Entry 7MW4 (electron microscopy, 3.42 A resolution); this record covers chains E and B of the 9 polymer chains in the assembly.

== Chain E ==
Molecule: Fab of antibody clone 6, light chain
Organism: Homo sapiens
Notes: antibody fragment or engineered binder
Chain sequence (238 residues; each row starts with the number of its first residue):
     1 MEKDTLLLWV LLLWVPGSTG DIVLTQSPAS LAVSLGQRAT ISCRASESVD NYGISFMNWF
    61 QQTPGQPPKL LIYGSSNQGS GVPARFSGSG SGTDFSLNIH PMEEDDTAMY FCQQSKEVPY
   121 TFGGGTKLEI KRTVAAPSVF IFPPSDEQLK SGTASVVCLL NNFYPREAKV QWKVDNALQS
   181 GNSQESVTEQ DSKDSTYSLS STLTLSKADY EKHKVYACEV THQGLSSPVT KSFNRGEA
Disordered / not traced: 1-21, 237-238
Disulfides: C43-C112, C158-C218

== Chain B ==
Molecule: Spike glycoprotein
Organism: Severe acute respiratory syndrome coronavirus 2
Reference sequence: P0DTC2 (SPIKE_SARS2); residues 1-1208 here = UniProt positions 1-1208
Chain sequence (1288 residues; numbered 1 to 1288; the number before each row is that of its first residue):
     1 MFVFLVLLPL VSSQCVNLTT RTQLPPAYTN SFTRGVYYPD KVFRSSVLHS TQDLFLPFFS
    61 NVTWFHAIHV SGTNGTKRFD NPVLPFNDGV YFASTEKSNI IRGWIFGTTL DSKTQSLLIV
   121 NNATNVVIKV CEFQFCNDPF LGVYYHKNNK SWMESEFRVY SSANNCTFEY VSQPFLMDLE
   181 GKQGNFKNLR EFVFKNIDGY FKIYSKHTPI NLVRDLPQGF SALEPLVDLP IGINITRFQT
   241 LLALHRSYLT PGDSSSGWTA GAAAYYVGYL QPRTFLLKYN ENGTITDAVD CALDPLSETK
   301 CTLKSFTVEK GIYQTSNFRV QPTESIVRFP NITNLCPFGE VFNATRFASV YAWNRKRISN
   361 CVADYSVLYN SASFSTFKCY GVSPTKLNDL CFTNVYADSF VIRGDEVRQI APGQTGKIAD
   421 YNYKLPDDFT GCVIAWNSNN LDSKVGGNYN YLYRLFRKSN LKPFERDIST EIYQAGSTPC
   481 NGVEGFNCYF PLQSYGFQPT NGVGYQPYRV VVLSFELLHA PATVCGPKKS TNLVKNKCVN
   541 FNFNGLTGTG VLTESNKKFL PFQQFGRDIA DTTDAVRDPQ TLEILDITPC SFGGVSVITP
   601 GTNTSNQVAV LYQDVNCTEV PVAIHADQLT PTWRVYSTGS NVFQTRAGCL IGAEHVNNSY
   661 ECDIPIGAGI CASYQTQTNS PGSASSVASQ SIIAYTMSLG AENSVAYSNN SIAIPTNFTI
   721 SVTTEILPVS MTKTSVDCTM YICGDSTECS NLLLQYGSFC TQLNRALTGI AVEQDKNTQE
   781 VFAQVKQIYK TPPIKDFGGF NFSQILPDPS KPSKRSFIED LLFNKVTLAD AGFIKQYGDC
   841 LGDIAARDLI CAQKFNGLTV LPPLLTDEMI AQYTSALLAG TITSGWTFGA GAALQIPFAM
   901 QMAYRFNGIG VTQNVLYENQ KLIANQFNSA IGKIQDSLSS TASALGKLQD VVNQNAQALN
   961 TLVKQLSSNF GAISSVLNDI LSRLDPPEAE VQIDRLITGR LQSLQTYVTQ QLIRAAEIRA
  1021 SANLAATKMS ECVLGQSKRV DFCGKGYHLM SFPQSAPHGV VFLHVTYVPA QEKNFTTAPA
  1081 ICHDGKAHFP REGVFVSNGT HWFVTQRNFY EPQIITTDNT FVSGNCDVVI GIVNNTVYDP
  1141 LQPELDSFKE ELDKYFKNHT SPDVDLGDIS GINASVVNIQ KEIDRLNEVA KNLNESLIDL
  1201 QELGKYEQGS GYIPEAPRDG QAYVRKDGEW VLLSTFLGRS LEVLFQGPGH HHHHHHHSAW
  1261 SHPQFEKGGG SGGGGSGGSA WSHPQFEK
Disordered / not traced: 1-26, 68-78, 96-97, 142-156, 177-186, 246-262, 621-640, 676-689, 828-853, 1146-1288
Sequence notes: conflict G682 (Arg in P0DTC2), S683 (Arg in P0DTC2), S685 (Arg in P0DTC2), P986 (Lys in P0DTC2), P987 (Val in P0DTC2); expression tag (1209-1288)
UniProt features mapped onto this chain:
  - region: N280 to C301 (Putative superantigen), R403 to D405 (Integrin-binding motif), N448 to F456 (Immunodominant HLA epitope recognized by the CD8+), P681, A684 (Putative superantigen), S816 to Y837 (Fusion peptide 1), K835 to F855 (Fusion peptide 2), D1163 to E1202 (Heptad repeat 2)
  - site: R815, S816 (Cleavage)
  - glycosylation: N17 (N-linked (GlcNAc...) (complex) asparagine), N61 (N-linked (GlcNAc...) (hybrid) asparagine), N74 (N-linked (GlcNAc...) (complex) asparagine), N122 (N-linked (GlcNAc...) (hybrid) asparagine), N149 (N-linked (GlcNAc...) (complex) asparagine), N165 (N-linked (GlcNAc...) (complex) asparagine), N234 (N-linked (GlcNAc...) (high mannose) asparagine), N282 (N-linked (GlcNAc...) (complex) asparagine), T323 (O-linked (GalNAc) threonine), S325 (O-linked (HexNAc...) serine), N331 (N-linked (GlcNAc...) (complex) asparagine), N343 (N-linked (GlcNAc...) (complex) asparagine), N603 (N-linked (GlcNAc...) (hybrid) asparagine), N616 (N-linked (GlcNAc...) (complex) asparagine), N657 (N-linked (GlcNAc...) (complex) asparagine), T676 (O-linked (GlcNAc...) threonine), T678 (O-linked (GlcNAc...) threonine), N709 (N-linked (GlcNAc...) (high mannose) asparagine), N717 (N-linked (GlcNAc...) (hybrid) asparagine), N801 (N-linked (GlcNAc...) (hybrid) asparagine) and 6 more in UniProt
  - natural variant: L5 (L5F: In strain: Iota/B.1.526), S13 (S13I: In strain: Epsilon/B.1.427/B.1.429), L18 (L18F: In strain: Beta/B.1.351, Gamma/P.1 and 1 more), T19 (T19I: In strain: Omicron/BQ.1.1, Omicron/XBB.1.5 and 1 more; T19R: In strain: Delta/B.1.617.2, Omicron/BA.2 and 4 more), T20 (T20N: In strain: Gamma/P.1), L24 to A27 (sequence variant, change not given here; In strain: Omicron/BA.2, Omicron/BA.2.12.1 and 6 more), P26 (P26S: In strain: Gamma/P.1), Q52 (Q52H: In strain: Omicron/EG.5.1), A67 (A67V: In strain: Eta/B.1.525, Omicron/BA.1), H69 to V70 (deletion: In strain: Alpha/B.1.1.7, Eta/B.1.525 and 5 more), G75 (G75V: In strain: Lambda/C.37), T76 (T76I: In strain: Lambda/C.37), 82 further natural variant entries in UniProt
  - mutagenesis: H69 to V70 (Increased incorporation of cleaved spike into virions), N121 (N121Q: Partial loss of biliverdin affinity), R190 (R190K: Partial loss of biliverdin affinity), N234 (N234Q: Increased resistance to neutralizing antibodies), N331 (N331Q: Reduced viral infectivity), N343 (N343Q: Reduced viral infectivity), L452 (L452R: Increased resistance to neutralizing antibodies. Decreases HLA binding to NF9 epitope. Increased binding affinity to human ACE2), Y453 (Y453F: Decreased HLA binding to NF9 epitope. Increased binding affinity to human ACE2), A475 (A475V: Increased resistance to neutralizing antibodies), V483 (V483A: Increased resistance to neutralizing antibodies), E484 (E484D: Increased replication in human TMEM106B overexpressing cells), F490 (F490L: Increased resistance to neutralizing antibodies and human covalescent sera neutralization), 12 further mutagenesis entries in UniProt
Disulfides: C131-C166, C291-C301, C336-C361, C379-C432, C391-C525, C480-C488, C538-C590, C617-C649, C662-C671, C738-C760, C743-C749, C1032-C1043, C1082-C1126
Glycans and other covalent adducts: N-acetylglucosamine (NAG) linked to N61, N125, N165, N234, N282, N331, N343, N603, N616, N657, N709, N717, N801, N1074, N1098, N1134

== Chain E / chain B interface ==
Pairs across the interface (7):
  V23(E) - Q414(B)
  S46(E) - P412(B)
  S46(E) - G413(B)  hydrogen bond (side chain-backbone)
  S46(E) - Q414(B)  hydrogen bond
  E47(E) - P412(B)
  E47(E) - Q414(B)
  E117(E) - K378(B)  salt bridge
Interface residues without a listed pair, chain B (5 interface residues in all): A411

== In short ==
4 residues of chain E face 5 of chain B across their interface, with 2 hydrogen bonds and 1 salt bridge. Polar
pairs include E117(E)-K378(B), S46(E)-G413(B) and S46(E)-Q414(B). Covalently linked N-acetylglucosamine: at
N61(B), N125(B), N165(B), N234(B), N282(B) and N331(B) and 10 more.
Chain E is Fab of antibody clone 6, light chain (Homo sapiens) and chain B is Spike glycoprotein (Severe acute
respiratory syndrome coronavirus 2); the structure, Structure of the SARS-CoV-2 Spike trimer with one RBD down
in complex with the Fab fragment ..., was determined by electron microscopy, deposited together with 7MW2,
7MW3, 7MW5 and 7MW6.
